PDB entry 6X6H | X-ray diffraction, 1.88 A resolution | chains A2 and C of the 8 polymer chains in the assembly

Chain A2:
Molecule: rRNA N-glycosylase
Source organism: Escherichia coli
Notes: EC 3.2.2.22; fragment: C-terminal fragment, disulfide linked to N-terminal portion
Reference sequence: A9ZMR8 (A9ZMR8_ECOLX); residues 258-297 here correspond to UniProt positions 280-319 (UniProt number = residue number + 22)
Amino-acid sequence (40 residues; numbered 258 to 297; the number before each row is that of its first residue):
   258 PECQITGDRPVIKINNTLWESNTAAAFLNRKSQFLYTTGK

Chain C:
Molecule: Shiga toxin 2 B subunit
Source organism: Escherichia coli
Reference sequence: Q7DJJ2 (Q7DJJ2_ECOLX); residues 1-70 here correspond to UniProt positions 20-89 (UniProt number = residue number + 19)
Amino-acid sequence (70 residues; each row starts with the number of its first residue):
     1 ADCAKGKIEFSKYNEDDTFTVKVDGKEYWTSRWNLQPLLQSAQLTGMTVT
    51 IKSSTCESGSGFAEVQFNND
Disulfides: C3-C56

Chain A2 / chain C interface:
Pairs across the interface (24):
  Q261(A2) - D70(C)  hydrogen bond (side chain-backbone)
  I262(A2) - N69(C)
  T263(A2) - N69(C)
  G264(A2) - T45(C)
  G264(A2) - G46(C)
  G264(A2) - M47(C)
  G264(A2) - D70(C)
  D265(A2) - K7(C)
  D265(A2) - T45(C)  hydrogen bond (backbone-backbone)
  D265(A2) - G46(C)
  R266(A2) - L44(C)  hydrogen bond (side chain-backbone)
  R266(A2) - T45(C)  hydrogen bond (backbone-backbone)
  I269(A2) - L44(C)  hydrophobic
  S278(A2) - T45(C)  hydrogen bond
  N279(A2) - T45(C)  hydrogen bond
  A282(A2) - S41(C)  hydrogen bond (backbone-side chain)
  A282(A2) - L44(C)  hydrophobic
  A282(A2) - T45(C)
  L285(A2) - S41(C)
  N286(A2) - P37(C)
  N286(A2) - S41(C)  hydrogen bond (backbone-side chain)
  R287(A2) - P37(C)
  K288(A2) - P37(C)
  L292(A2) - W33(C)  hydrophobic
Also at the interface, not in a pair above, chain C (13 interface residues in all): N34, L38, N68

In short:
The interface between chain A2 and chain C involves 15 residues on one side and 13 on the other, with 8
hydrogen bonds. Polar pairs include Q261(A2)-D70(C), R266(A2)-L44(C) and S278(A2)-T45(C).
Chain A2 is rRNA N-glycosylase and chain C is Shiga toxin 2 B subunit, both from Escherichia coli; the
structure, Structure of Shiga toxin 2 with a C-terminal peptide of ribosomal P stalk proteins, was determined
by X-ray diffraction.
